5FM5 - chains N and O of the 4 polymer chains in the assembly; structure by X-ray diffraction, 3.10 A resolution.

Chain N:
Name: Myomesin-1
Organism: Homo sapiens
Notes: fragment: my4-my5, residues 510-739
UniProt: P52179 (MYOM1_HUMAN); residue numbers follow UniProt; this construct covers 510-739
Amino-acid sequence (231 residues; numbered 509 to 739; the number before each row is that of its first residue):
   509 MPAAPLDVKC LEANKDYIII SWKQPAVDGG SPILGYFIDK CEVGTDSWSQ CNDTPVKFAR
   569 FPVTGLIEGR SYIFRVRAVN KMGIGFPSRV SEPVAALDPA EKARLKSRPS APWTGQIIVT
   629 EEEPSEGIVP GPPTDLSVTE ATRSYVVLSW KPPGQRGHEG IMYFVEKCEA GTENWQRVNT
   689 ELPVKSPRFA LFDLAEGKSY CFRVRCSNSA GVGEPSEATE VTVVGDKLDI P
Not modelled in the structure: 509, 633-739
Sequence notes: expression tag (509)
What the authors report for this chain:
  - specificity-determining residues: Thr622, Ile625, Val627

Chain O:
Name: Obscurin-like-1
Organism: Homo sapiens
Notes: fragment: ol3 (third ig domain), residues 251-339
UniProt: O75147 (OBSL1_HUMAN); residue numbers follow UniProt; this construct covers 251-339
Amino-acid sequence (98 residues; row label = number of the first residue in the row):
   242 GPLGSGILMA PKTFWVNEGK HAKFRCYVMG KPEPEIEWHW EGRPLLPDRR RLMYRDRDGG
   302 FVLKVLYCQA KDRGLYVCAA RNSAGQTLSA VQLHVKEP
Not modelled in the structure: 242
Sequence notes: expression tag (242-250)

Chain N / chain O interface:
Contacting residue pairs (57; chain N residue first):
  Arg616(N) - Lys272(O)
  Pro617(N) - Lys272(O)
  Pro617(N) - Ser324(O)
  Pro617(N) - Ala325(O)  hydrophobic
  Ser618(N) - Gly271(O)
  Ser618(N) - Lys272(O)  hydrogen bond (backbone-backbone)
  Ser618(N) - Asn323(O)  hydrogen bond (backbone-side chain)
  Ala619(N) - Ala325(O)
  Pro620(N) - Pro243(O)
  Pro620(N) - Met270(O)
  Pro620(N) - Pro275(O)  hydrophobic
  Pro620(N) - Asn323(O)
  Pro620(N) - Gly326(O)
  Pro620(N) - Thr328(O)  hydrogen bond (backbone-side chain)
  Trp621(N) - Pro243(O)
  Trp621(N) - Val269(O)
  Trp621(N) - Met270(O)  hydrogen bond (backbone-backbone)
  Thr622(N) - Gly245(O)
  Thr622(N) - Ser246(O)
  Thr622(N) - Tyr268(O)
  Thr622(N) - Ala321(O)
  Thr622(N) - Thr328(O)
  Thr622(N) - Leu329(O)
  Thr622(N) - Ser330(O)  hydrogen bond
  Gly623(N) - Cys267(O)  hydrogen bond (backbone-side chain)
  Gly623(N) - Tyr268(O)  hydrogen bond (backbone-backbone)
  Gly623(N) - Ser330(O)  hydrogen bond (backbone-side chain)
  Gln624(N) - Ser246(O)
  Gln624(N) - Lys253(O)
  Gln624(N) - Arg266(O)
  Ile625(N) - Phe265(O)  hydrophobic
  Ile625(N) - Arg266(O)
  Ile625(N) - Trp279(O)  hydrophobic
  Ile625(N) - Cys319(O)  hydrophobic
  Ile625(N) - Ser330(O)
  Ile625(N) - Val332(O)  hydrophobic
  Ile626(N) - Lys264(O)
  Ile626(N) - Phe265(O)
  Ile626(N) - Arg266(O)  hydrogen bond (backbone-backbone)
  Val627(N) - Phe255(O)  hydrophobic
  Val627(N) - Lys264(O)
  Val627(N) - Phe265(O)  hydrophobic
  Val627(N) - Val332(O)  hydrophobic
  Thr628(N) - Ala263(O)
  Thr628(N) - Lys264(O)  hydrogen bond (backbone-backbone)
  Glu629(N) - Val257(O)
  Glu629(N) - Asn258(O)  hydrogen bond
  Glu629(N) - Lys261(O)
  Glu629(N) - His262(O)
  Glu630(N) - Lys261(O)
  Glu630(N) - His262(O)  hydrogen bond (backbone-backbone)
  Glu630(N) - Lys264(O)
  Glu630(N) - Lys305(O)  salt bridge
  Glu631(N) - Lys261(O)  salt bridge
  Pro632(N) - Gly260(O)
  Pro632(N) - His262(O)
  Pro632(N) - Tyr308(O)  hydrophobic
Other interface residues (no listed pair), chain O (41 interface residues in all): Leu244, Pro273, Tyr317, Arg322, Gln327, Ala331, Leu334
The authors on this interface:
  - residue pairs: Glu630(N)-Lys305(O) (salt bridge), Phe265(O)-Ile625(N), Trp279(O)-Ile625(N), Cys319(O)-Ile625(N), Val332(O)-Ile625(N)
  - interface residues, chain N: Pro620(N), Thr622(N), Val627(N), Thr628(N)
  - interface residues, chain O: Thr328(O), Ser330(O)

In short:
17 residues of chain N face 41 of chain O across their interface, with 12 hydrogen bonds and 2 salt bridges.
Polar contacts include Glu630(N)-Lys305(O), Glu631(N)-Lys261(O) and Ser618(N)-Asn323(O). The paper describes a
salt bridge between Glu630(N) and Lys305(O); contacts between Phe265(O) and Ile625(N), Trp279(O) and Ile625(N)
and Cys319(O) and Ile625(N) among others. The paper reports interface residues Pro620(N), Thr622(N) and
Thr328(O) among others; specificity determinants Thr622(N), Ile625(N) and Val627(N).
Chain N is Myomesin-1 and chain O is Obscurin-like-1, both from Homo sapiens; the structure, Crystal structure
of the myomesin:obscurin-like-1 complex, was determined by X-ray diffraction, deposited together with 5FM4 and
5FM8.
